Entry 5V8F (electron microscopy, 3.90 A resolution); this record covers chains 9 and N of the 16 polymer chains in the assembly.

== Chain 9 ==
Protein: Cell division control protein 6
From: Saccharomyces cerevisiae (strain ATCC 204508 / S288c)
UniProt: P09119 (CDC6_YEAST); residues 1-513 here = UniProt positions 1-513
Chain sequence (513 residues; each row starts with the number of its first residue):
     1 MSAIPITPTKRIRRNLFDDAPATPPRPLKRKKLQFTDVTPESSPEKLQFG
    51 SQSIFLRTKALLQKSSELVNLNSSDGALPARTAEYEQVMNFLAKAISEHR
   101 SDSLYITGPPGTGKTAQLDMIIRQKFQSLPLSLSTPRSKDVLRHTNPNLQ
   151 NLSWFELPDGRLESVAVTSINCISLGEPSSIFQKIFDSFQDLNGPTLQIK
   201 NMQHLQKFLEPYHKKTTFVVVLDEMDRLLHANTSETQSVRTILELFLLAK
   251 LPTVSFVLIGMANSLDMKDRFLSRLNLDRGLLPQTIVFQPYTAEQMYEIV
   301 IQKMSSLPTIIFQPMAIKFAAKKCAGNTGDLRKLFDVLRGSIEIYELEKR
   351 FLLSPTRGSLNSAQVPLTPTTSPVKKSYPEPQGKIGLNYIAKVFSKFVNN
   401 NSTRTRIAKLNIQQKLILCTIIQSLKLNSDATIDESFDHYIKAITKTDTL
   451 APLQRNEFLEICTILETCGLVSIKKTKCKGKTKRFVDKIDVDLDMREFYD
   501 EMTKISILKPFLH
Not modelled in the structure: 1-58, 69-79, 130-162, 350-386, 513
Residues lining bound ligands: ATP-gamma-S (AGS; phosphothiophosphoric acid-adenylate ester): Thr-82, Gly-108, Pro-109, Pro-110, Gly-111, Thr-112, Gly-113, Lys-114, Thr-115, Ala-116, Asn-263, Tyr-291, Gln-295, Met-296, Ile-299, Gly-329
Swiss-Prot annotation at these positions:
  - motif: Pro-27 to Leu-33 (Nuclear localization signal)
  - binding site (ATP): Gly-108 to Thr-115
  - modified residue: Thr-368 (Phosphothreonine)
  - mutagenesis: Lys-29 (K29R/T: Impairs nuclear localization), Lys-114 (K114E: Impairs ORC1-binding and leads to defective association with chromatin)

== Chain N ==
Molecule: 39-nt DNA strand
Sequence (39 nucleotides; each row starts with the number of its first residue):
    45 AAAAGGCCTGCAGGCAAGTGCACAAACAATACTTAAATA

== Interface between chain 9 and chain N ==
Pairs across the interface - 5 pairs, chain 9 then chain N:
  Asn-232(9) / DA73(N)  phosphate contact
  Thr-233(9) / DA72(N)  hydrogen bond to the phosphate
  Thr-233(9) / DA73(N)  hydrogen bond to the phosphate
  Thr-236(9) / DA73(N)  sugar contact
  Gln-237(9) / DT74(N)  hydrogen bond to the phosphate
Interface residues without a listed pair, chain 9 (5 interface residues in all): Lys-483
Interface residues without a listed pair, chain N (4 interface residues in all): DA69

== In short ==
Chain 9 and chain N form an interface of 5 and 4 residues respectively, with 3 hydrogen bonds. Polar contacts
include Thr-233(9)/DA72(N), Thr-233(9)/DA73(N) and Gln-237(9)/DT74(N). Ligands of chain 9: ATP-gamma-S. From
UniProt: 8 ATP-binding residues and 2 mutagenesis sites on chain 9.
Chain 9 is Cell division control protein 6 (Saccharomyces cerevisiae (strain ATCC 204508 / S288c)) and chain N
is a 39-nt DNA strand; the structure, Structural basis of MCM2-7 replicative helicase loading by ORC-Cdc6 and
Cdt1, was determined by electron microscopy.
